PDB entry 6SMH | electron microscopy, 4.30 A resolution (low resolution: residue-level contacts below are approximate; hydrogen-bond / salt-bridge calls are withheld) | chains B and O of the 16 polymer chains in the assembly

[Chain B]
Protein: Ribulose bisphosphate carboxylase large chain
Source organism: Synechococcus elongatus (strain PCC 7942 / FACHB-805)
Notes: EC 4.1.1.39
UniProt: Q31NB3 (RBL_SYNE7); residue numbers follow UniProt; this construct covers 19-465
Sequence (447 residues; numbered 19 to 465; the number before each row is that of its first residue):
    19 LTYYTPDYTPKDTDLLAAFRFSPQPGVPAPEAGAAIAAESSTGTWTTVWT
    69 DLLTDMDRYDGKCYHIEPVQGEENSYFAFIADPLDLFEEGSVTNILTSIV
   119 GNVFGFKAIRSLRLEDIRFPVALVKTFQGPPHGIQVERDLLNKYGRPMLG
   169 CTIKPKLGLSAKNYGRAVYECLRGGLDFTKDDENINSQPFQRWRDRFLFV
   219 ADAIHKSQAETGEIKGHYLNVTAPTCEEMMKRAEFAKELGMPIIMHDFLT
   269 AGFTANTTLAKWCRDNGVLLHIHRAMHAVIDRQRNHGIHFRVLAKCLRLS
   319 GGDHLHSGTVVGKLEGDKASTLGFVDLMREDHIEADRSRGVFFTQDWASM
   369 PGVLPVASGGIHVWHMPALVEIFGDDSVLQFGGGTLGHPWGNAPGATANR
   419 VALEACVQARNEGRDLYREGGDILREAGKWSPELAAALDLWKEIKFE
Construct notes: conflict Pro48 (Asp in Q31NB3), Asp78 (Lys in Q31NB3), Asp100 (Tyr in Q31NB3)

[Chain O]
Protein: Rubisco accumulation factor 1 (RAF1) peptide
Source organism: Synechococcus elongatus (strain PCC 7942 / FACHB-805)
UniProt: Q31Q05 (Q31Q05_SYNE7); numbering as in UniProt (aligned over 13-200)
Sequence (188 residues; row label = number of the first residue in the row):
    13 ERQELLGQLRRKEGRWLAWARACQTLLKNGLNPQTLFEATGFEPIQQNQI
    63 TVAMQVYDSILRQDPPAHVRETYQEWGSDLLYELRELDQEQRSLCAQLAL
   113 ERKLDADQIREVAKATKDFCRLPKQPENFDRHPGDAVAHQCWRLAQERTD
   163 LTERSRLIARGLQFAQSAGARALIEALLLDLSGVPSRK
Not modelled in the structure: 194-200
UniProt features mapped onto this chain:
  - mutagenesis: Asn60 to Gln67 (Increases RbcL(8)-Raf1 complex formation), Ser71 (S71A: Increases RbcL(8)-Raf1 complex formation), Tyr94 to Glu95 (Increases RbcL(8)-Raf1 complex formation), Arg97 to Glu98 (Increases RbcL(8)-Raf1 complex formation), Arg104 (R104Q: Increases RbcL(8)-Raf1 complex formation, decreases RuBisCO holoenzyme formation), Lys126 to Lys129 (Increases RbcL(8)-Raf1 complex formation), Lys126 (K126A: Increases RbcL(8)-Raf1 complex formation), Lys129 (K129A: Increases RbcL(8)-Raf1 complex formation, decreases RuBisCO holoenzyme formation), Arg155 (R155A: Increases RbcL(8)-Raf1 complex formation), Glu159 (E159A: Wild type)

[Interface between chain B and chain O]
Contacting residue pairs - 15 pairs, chain B then chain O:
  Lys180(B) with Glu55(O)
  Asn181(B) with Glu55(O); Ile57(O); Gln58(O)
  Arg184(B) with Gln46(O); Phe49(O); Pro56(O)
  Tyr187(B) with Glu50(O)
  Glu188(B) with Arg22(O)
  Lys224(B) with Glu50(O)
  Glu228(B) with Glu50(O)
  Trp408(B) with Arg22(O); Arg23(O); Lys24(O)
  Pro412(B) with Arg22(O)
Also at the interface, not in a pair above, chain B (10 interface residues in all): Arg191
Also at the interface, not in a pair above, chain O (12 interface residues in all): Ala51, Thr52

[In short]
The interface between chain B and chain O involves 10 residues on one side and 12 on the other. Curated
annotation (UniProt) lists 20 mutagenesis sites on chain O.
Here chain B is Ribulose bisphosphate carboxylase large chain and chain O is Rubisco accumulation factor 1
(RAF1) peptide, both from Synechococcus elongatus (strain PCC 7942 / FACHB-805). Entry 6SMH (Cryo-electron
microscopy structure of a RbcL-Raf1 supercomplex from Synechococcus elongatus PCC 7942) was determined by
electron microscopy.
